6TDZ - chains G and H of the 26 polymer chains in the assembly; structure by electron microscopy, 3.14 A resolution.

[Chain G]
Protein: subunit gamma
From: Euglena gracilis
Chain sequence (306 residues; numbered 1 to 306; the number before each row is that of its first residue):
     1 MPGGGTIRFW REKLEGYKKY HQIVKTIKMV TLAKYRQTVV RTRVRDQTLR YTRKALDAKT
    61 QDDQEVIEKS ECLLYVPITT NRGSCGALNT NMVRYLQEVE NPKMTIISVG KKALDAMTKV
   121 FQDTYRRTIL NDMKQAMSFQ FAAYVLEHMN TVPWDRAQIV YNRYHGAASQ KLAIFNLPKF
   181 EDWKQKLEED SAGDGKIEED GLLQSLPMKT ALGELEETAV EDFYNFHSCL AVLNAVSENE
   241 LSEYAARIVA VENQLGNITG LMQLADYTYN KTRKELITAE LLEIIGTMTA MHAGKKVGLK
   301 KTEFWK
Disordered / not traced: 1-2, 306

[Chain H]
Protein: subunit delta
From: Euglena gracilis
Chain sequence (176 residues; numbered 1 to 176; the number before each row is that of its first residue):
     1 MRASRTLLLS VSRFMRQDPR KFFPDNGFRF FDGPEDSFGD GNIPAQIILT LTRQDEFILK
    61 QEPVAAITIR TNEGEMGVLA GHEYTVQQLA PGILEVEYEG GKKDQYVISG GFAHVNDTGV
   121 VDINTVEAVP LEEIDHEKLA KALEEARAKS QSPDEAVRIQ GEIALEIFEP LEAALH
Disordered / not traced: 1-16

[How chain G and chain H interact]
Pairs across the interface (87):
  Arg41(G) with Asp55(H), salt bridge
  Val44(G) with Glu56(H); Phe57(H)
  Asp46(G) with Phe31(H)
  Gln47(G) with Phe31(H); Phe57(H); Lys60(H), hydrogen bond
  Thr48(G) with Thr52(H), hydrogen bond; Arg53(H); Asp55(H); Asn124(H), hydrogen bond (backbone-side chain)
  Leu49(G) with Phe28(H), hydrophobic; Phe31(H), hydrophobic
  Arg50(G) with Asp32(H); Gly33(H); Pro34(H); Thr50(H); Gln61(H); Val120(H); Asp122(H), salt bridge
  Tyr51(G) with Tyr84(H); His114(H); Asn116(H), hydrogen bond; Asp122(H)
  Arg53(G) with Phe28(H); Arg29(H); Phe31(H), hydrogen bond (side chain-backbone); Asp32(H); Gly33(H)
  Lys54(G) with Pro34(H), hydrogen bond (side chain-backbone); Asp36(H), salt bridge
  Asp57(G) with Asn26(H); Phe28(H); Arg29(H), salt bridge
  Asn91(G) with Phe22(H)
  Arg94(G) with Phe22(H)
  Tyr95(G) with Arg20(H); Phe22(H), hydrophobic; Pro24(H)
  Glu98(G) with Arg20(H), salt bridge; Phe22(H)
  Val99(G) with Arg20(H)
  Met137(G) with Gln54(H)
  Ser138(G) with Gln54(H)
  Phe139(G) with Gln54(H), hydrogen bond (backbone-side chain); Val126(H), hydrophobic
  Arg163(G) with Phe30(H)
  His165(G) with Phe30(H)
  Ala173(G) with Asp25(H)
  Ile174(G) with Asp25(H), hydrogen bond (backbone-backbone); Asn26(H); Gly27(H), hydrogen bond (backbone-backbone)
  Phe175(G) with Gly27(H); Phe28(H)
  Glu199(G) with Arg29(H), salt bridge
  Leu203(G) with Gly33(H); Pro34(H); Glu35(H)
  Gln204(G) with Asp36(H), hydrogen bond (side chain-backbone); Phe38(H)
  Ser205(G) with Asp36(H)
  Leu206(G) with Phe38(H), hydrophobic
  Pro207(G) with Asp36(H); Phe38(H), hydrophobic; Tyr84(H)
  Met208(G) with Asp36(H); Tyr84(H), hydrogen bond
  Ala211(G) with Tyr84(H), hydrophobic
  Leu212(G) with Val86(H), hydrophobic
  Leu215(G) with Val86(H)
  Ala219(G) with Gln88(H); Phe112(H)
  Asp222(G) with Gln88(H), hydrogen bond; Phe112(H)
  Phe223(G) with Phe112(H); His114(H)
  Phe226(G) with Gly111(H); Phe112(H), hydrophobic; Asn124(H); Val126(H), hydrophobic
  His227(G) with His114(H), hydrogen bond
  Leu230(G) with Gln54(H)
  Leu233(G) with Gln54(H); Asp55(H)
  Asn234(G) with Phe31(H); Asp55(H)
  Ser237(G) with Asp55(H)
Interface residues without a listed pair, chain G (57 interface residues in all): Arg43, Arg45, Thr52, Leu56, Ala58, Thr60, Asp63, Tyr161, Lys171, Leu172, Asn176, Gly201, Leu202, Glu214
Interface residues without a listed pair, chain H (42 interface residues in all): Lys21, Thr85, Gln87, Val115, Val121, Thr125

[Summary]
57 residues of chain G and 42 residues of chain H are in contact, with 13 hydrogen bonds and 6 salt bridges.
Among the polar pairs are Arg41(G)-Asp55(H), Arg50(G)-Asp122(H) and Lys54(G)-Asp36(H).
Chain G is subunit gamma and chain H is subunit delta, both from Euglena gracilis; the structure, Cryo-EM
structure of Euglena gracilis mitochondrial ATP synthase, OSCP/F1/c-ring, rotational state 2, was determined
by electron microscopy, deposited together with 6TDU, 6TDV, 6TDW, 6TDX, 6TDY and 6TE0.
